Entry 5TUV (X-ray diffraction, 2.90 A resolution); this record covers chains A and B of the 3 polymer chains in the assembly.

Chain A:
Protein: Transcription factor DP1
From: Homo sapiens
Reference sequence: Q14186 (TFDP1_HUMAN); residue numbers follow UniProt; this construct covers 199-350
Chain sequence (155 residues; numbered 196 to 350; the number before each row is that of its first residue):
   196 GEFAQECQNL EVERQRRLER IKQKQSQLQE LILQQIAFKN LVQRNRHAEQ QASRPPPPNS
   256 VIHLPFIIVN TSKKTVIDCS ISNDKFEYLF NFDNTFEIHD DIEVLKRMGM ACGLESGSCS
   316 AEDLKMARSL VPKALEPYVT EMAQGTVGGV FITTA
Not modelled in the structure: 196-197, 248, 306-350
Construct notes: expression tag (196-198)
Curated features (UniProtKB/Swiss-Prot):
  - region: Glu214 to Gln246 (DCB1)

Chain B:
Protein: Transcription factor E2F5
From: Homo sapiens
Reference sequence: Q15329 (E2F5_HUMAN); numbering as in UniProt (aligned over 124-232)
Chain sequence (112 residues; row label = number of the first residue in the row):
   121 GHMKEVIDRL RYLKAEIEDL ELKERELDQQ KLWLQQSIKN VMDDSINNRF SYVTHEDICN
   181 CFNGDTLLAI QAPSGTQLEV PIPEMGQNGQ KKYQINLKSH SGPIHVLLIN KE
Not modelled in the structure: 121-123, 207-209, 231-232
Construct notes: expression tag (121-123)
Reported in the primary citation:
  - specificity-determining residues: Val200, Pro201, Pro203

How chain A and chain B interact:
Residue-residue contacts (103; chain A residue first):
  Phe198(A) - Val126(B)
  Phe198(A) - Leu130(B)
  Glu201(A) - Leu130(B)
  Cys202(A) - Val126(B)  hydrophobic
  Cys202(A) - Leu130(B)  hydrophobic
  Arg209(A) - Glu136(B)  salt bridge
  Arg212(A) - Ile137(B)
  Arg212(A) - Glu141(B)
  Leu213(A) - Leu140(B)  hydrophobic
  Arg215(A) - Glu144(B)  salt bridge
  Ile216(A) - Leu140(B)
  Ile216(A) - Leu147(B)
  Lys219(A) - Glu144(B)
  Lys219(A) - Asp148(B)  salt bridge
  Gln220(A) - Leu147(B)
  Leu223(A) - Leu147(B)  hydrophobic
  Leu223(A) - Lys151(B)
  Leu223(A) - Leu154(B)
  Leu226(A) - Leu154(B)  hydrophobic
  Leu226(A) - Gln155(B)
  Leu226(A) - Ile158(B)
  Ile227(A) - Leu154(B)  hydrophobic
  Gln230(A) - Ser157(B)  hydrogen bond
  Gln230(A) - Ile158(B)
  Gln230(A) - Val161(B)
  Phe233(A) - Val161(B)  hydrophobic
  Phe233(A) - Met162(B)  hydrophobic
  Phe233(A) - Ser171(B)
  Leu236(A) - Tyr172(B)
  Val237(A) - Phe170(B)  hydrophobic
  Arg239(A) - Asp177(B)  salt bridge
  Asn240(A) - Phe170(B)  hydrogen bond (side chain-backbone)
  Asn240(A) - Tyr172(B)  hydrogen bond (side chain-backbone)
  Arg241(A) - Ile166(B)
  Arg241(A) - Phe170(B)
  Arg249(A) - Arg169(B)
  Arg249(A) - Phe170(B)
  Arg249(A) - Tyr172(B)  hydrogen bond
  Pro253(A) - His225(B)
  Ser255(A) - Thr174(B)
  Ser255(A) - His175(B)
  Val256(A) - Tyr172(B)  hydrophobic
  Val256(A) - Val173(B)
  Ile257(A) - Tyr172(B)
  Ile257(A) - Val173(B)  hydrogen bond (backbone-backbone)
  Ile257(A) - Leu227(B)  hydrophobic
  His258(A) - Asn168(B)  hydrogen bond
  His258(A) - Ser171(B)  hydrogen bond
  His258(A) - Gln191(B)  hydrogen bond
  Leu259(A) - Ser171(B)  hydrogen bond (backbone-backbone)
  Leu259(A) - Tyr172(B)
  Pro260(A) - Gln191(B)
  Pro260(A) - Ala192(B)
  Phe261(A) - Val173(B)  hydrophobic
  Phe261(A) - Ile190(B)
  Ile262(A) - Leu188(B)
  Ile262(A) - Ala189(B)
  Ile262(A) - Ile190(B)  hydrogen bond (backbone-backbone)
  Ile262(A) - Leu198(B)  hydrophobic
  Ile263(A) - Ile178(B)  hydrophobic
  Ile263(A) - Leu188(B)
  Ile263(A) - Ala189(B)  hydrophobic
  Val264(A) - Thr186(B)
  Val264(A) - Leu187(B)
  Val264(A) - Leu188(B)  hydrogen bond (backbone-backbone)
  Asn265(A) - Asp185(B)
  Asn265(A) - Thr186(B)
  Asn265(A) - Leu187(B)
  Thr266(A) - Asp185(B)
  Thr266(A) - Thr186(B)  hydrogen bond (backbone-backbone)
  Lys268(A) - Thr186(B)
  Phe281(A) - Leu217(B)
  Phe281(A) - Lys218(B)
  Phe281(A) - Ser219(B)  hydrogen bond (backbone-backbone)
  Phe281(A) - His220(B)
  Glu282(A) - Leu217(B)
  Tyr283(A) - Ile215(B)
  Tyr283(A) - Asn216(B)
  Tyr283(A) - Leu217(B)  hydrogen bond (backbone-backbone)
  Tyr283(A) - Pro223(B)
  Tyr283(A) - Ile224(B)  hydrophobic
  Leu284(A) - Gln214(B)
  Leu284(A) - Ile215(B)
  Leu284(A) - Asn216(B)
  Phe285(A) - Gln214(B)
  Phe285(A) - Ile215(B)  hydrogen bond (backbone-backbone)
  Phe285(A) - Leu217(B)  hydrophobic
  Asn286(A) - Tyr213(B)
  Asn286(A) - Gln214(B)
  Phe287(A) - Tyr213(B)  hydrogen bond (backbone-backbone)
  Phe287(A) - Ile215(B)  hydrophobic
  Asn289(A) - Tyr213(B)
  Thr290(A) - Tyr213(B)
  Phe291(A) - Tyr213(B)  hydrophobic
  Phe291(A) - Gln214(B)
  Phe291(A) - Ile215(B)  hydrophobic
  Ile293(A) - Ile215(B)  hydrophobic
  His294(A) - Phe182(B)
  Val299(A) - Phe182(B)  hydrophobic
  Arg302(A) - Cys181(B)  hydrogen bond (side chain-backbone)
  Arg302(A) - Phe182(B)
  Met303(A) - Asp177(B)
  Met303(A) - Cys181(B)
Also at the interface, not in a pair above, chain A (56 interface residues in all): Leu205, Glu208, Ser267, Ile272, Asp288, Leu300
Also at the interface, not in a pair above, chain B (60 interface residues in all): Arg129, Lys134, Gln150, Asn167, Pro193, Ser194, Val200, Gly222, Val226, Ile229

Overview:
The interface between chain A and chain B involves 56 residues on one side and 60 on the other; the contacts
include 17 hydrogen bonds and 4 salt bridges. Polar contacts include Arg209(A)-Glu136(B), Arg215(A)-Glu144(B)
and Lys219(A)-Asp148(B). The paper reports specificity determinants Val200(B), Pro201(B) and Pro203(B).
Here chain A is Transcription factor DP1 and chain B is Transcription factor E2F5, both from Homo sapiens.
Entry 5TUV (Crystal structure of the E2F5-DP1-p107 ternary complex) was determined by X-ray diffraction.
